PDB entry 1I4R | X-ray diffraction, 2.10 A resolution | chain A

[Chain A]
Protein: Enterotoxin type C-2
From: Staphylococcus aureus
Reference sequence: P34071 (ENTC2_STAAU); residues 1-239 here correspond to UniProt positions 28-266 (UniProt number = residue number + 27)
Chain sequence (239 residues; numbered 1 to 239; the number before each row is that of its first residue):
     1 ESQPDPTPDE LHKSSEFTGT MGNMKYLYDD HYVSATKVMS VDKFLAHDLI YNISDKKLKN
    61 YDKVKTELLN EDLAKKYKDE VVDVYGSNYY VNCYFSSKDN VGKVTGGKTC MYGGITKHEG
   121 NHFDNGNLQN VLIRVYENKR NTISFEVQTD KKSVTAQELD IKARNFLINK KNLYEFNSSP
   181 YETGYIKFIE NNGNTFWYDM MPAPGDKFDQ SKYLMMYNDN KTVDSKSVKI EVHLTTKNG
Disordered / not traced: 101-105
UniProt features mapped onto this chain:
  - binding site (Zn(2+)): Asp9, His47, Glu71, Glu80, Asp83, His118, Glu119, His122
Disulfide bonds: Cys93-Cys110
Bound ions: Zn2+: Asp9, Asp83, His118, His122

[In short]
The Zn2+ site is built by Asp9, Asp83, His118 and His122. From UniProt: 8 Zn2+-binding residues.
Chain A is Enterotoxin type C-2 (Staphylococcus aureus); the structure, Crystal structure of staphylococcal
enterotoxin C2 at 100K crystallized at ph 6.5, was determined by X-ray diffraction, deposited together with
1I4P, 1I4Q, 1I4X and 1CQV.
